Entry 8IFK (electron microscopy, 2.54 A resolution); this record covers chains A and C of the 4 polymer chains in the assembly.

[Chain A]
Molecule: TIR domain-containing protein
From: Thermoflavifilum thermophilum
UniProt: A0A1I7NFG5 (A0A1I7NFG5_9BACT); residues 1-450 here = UniProt positions 1-450
Sequence (450 residues; row label = number of the first residue in the row):
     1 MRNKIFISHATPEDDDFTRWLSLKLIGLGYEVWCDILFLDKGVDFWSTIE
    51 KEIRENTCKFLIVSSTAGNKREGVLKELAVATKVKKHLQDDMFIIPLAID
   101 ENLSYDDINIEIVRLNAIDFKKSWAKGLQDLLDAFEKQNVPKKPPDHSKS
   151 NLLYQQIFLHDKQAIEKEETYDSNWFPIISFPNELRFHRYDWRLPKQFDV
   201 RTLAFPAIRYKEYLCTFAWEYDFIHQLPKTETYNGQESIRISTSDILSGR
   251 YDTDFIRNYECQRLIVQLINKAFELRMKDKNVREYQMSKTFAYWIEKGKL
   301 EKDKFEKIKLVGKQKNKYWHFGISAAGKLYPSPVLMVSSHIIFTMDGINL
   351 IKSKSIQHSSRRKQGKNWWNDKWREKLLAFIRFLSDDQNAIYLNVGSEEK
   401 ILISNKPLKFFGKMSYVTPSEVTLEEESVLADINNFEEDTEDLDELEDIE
Disordered / not traced: 1, 42-44, 116-117, 421-450
From the paper describing this entry:
  - binding site for guide RNA (chain C): Lys-211, Arg-362
  - binding site for target ssDNA: Trp-369
  - mutagenesis - G42P, D44A, E50A, R54A, E77A, R114A: abolished catalytic activity
  - catalytic residues: Glu-77 (proposed by the authors, not directly observed)

[Chain C]
Molecule: guide RNA
Sequence (21 nucleotides; row label = number of the first residue in the row):
     1 AAACGGCUCUAAUCUAUUAGU
Disordered / not traced: 21
Metal / ion sites: Mg2+: A1, A3 (shared with 1 residue of chain B)

[How chain A and chain C interact]
Residue-residue contacts (28):
  Lys-196(A) / A19(C)  phosphate contact
  Gln-197(A) / A19(C)  sugar contact
  Arg-209(A) / U17(C)  sugar contact
  Tyr-210(A) / A16(C)  sugar contact
  Tyr-210(A) / U17(C)  sugar contact
  Lys-211(A) / U17(C)  hydrogen bond to the sugar
  Lys-211(A) / U18(C)  sugar contact
  Glu-212(A) / U18(C)  phosphate contact
  Tyr-259(A) / U15(C)  hydrogen bond to the sugar
  Tyr-259(A) / A16(C)  sugar contact
  Glu-260(A) / A16(C)  sugar contact
  Arg-263(A) / A16(C)  base contact
  Gln-286(A) / C9(C)  phosphate contact
  Met-287(A) / U8(C)  phosphate contact
  Met-287(A) / C9(C)  phosphate contact
  Ser-288(A) / C9(C)  hydrogen bond to the phosphate
  Ser-288(A) / U10(C)  hydrogen bond to the phosphate
  Lys-289(A) / C9(C)  base contact
  Lys-289(A) / U10(C)  hydrogen bond to the base
  His-340(A) / U8(C)  salt bridge to the phosphate
  Lys-354(A) / C9(C)  salt bridge to the phosphate
  His-358(A) / G6(C)  base contact
  His-358(A) / C7(C)  base contact
  His-358(A) / U8(C)  sugar contact
  Arg-361(A) / G6(C)  hydrogen bond to the sugar
  Arg-361(A) / C7(C)  sugar contact
  Arg-362(A) / G6(C)  hydrogen bond to the sugar
  Arg-362(A) / C7(C)  hydrogen bond to the sugar
Other interface residues (no listed pair), chain A (20 interface residues in all): Tyr-285, Ser-339
Other interface residues (no listed pair), chain C (13 interface residues in all): G5, A11, G20

[Summary]
20 residues of chain A and 13 residues of chain C are in contact, with 8 hydrogen bonds and 2 salt bridges.
Polar contacts include Lys-289(A)/U10(C), Lys-211(A)/U17(C) and Tyr-259(A)/U15(C). From the paper: the
catalytic residue Glu-77(A); G42P, D44A and E50A of chain A, among others, abolish catalytic activity; 6
substitutions were tested in all.
Chain A is TIR domain-containing protein (Thermoflavifilum thermophilum) and chain C is guide RNA; the
structure, Cryo-EM structure of monomeric SPARTA gRNA-ssDNA target complex, was determined by electron
microscopy together with 8IFL, 8IFM and 8K34 from the same study.
